5EES - chain A; structure by X-ray diffraction, 2.15 A resolution.

# Chain A
Molecule: 4-hydroxy-tetrahydrodipicolinate reductase
Source organism: Corynebacterium glutamicum (strain ATCC 13032 / DSM 20300 / JCM 1318 / LMG 3730 / NCIMB 10025)
Notes: EC 1.17.1.8
UniProtKB: P40110 (DAPB_CORGL); residues 2-248 here = UniProt positions 2-248
Amino-acid sequence (247 residues; numbered 2 to 248; the number before each row is that of its first residue):
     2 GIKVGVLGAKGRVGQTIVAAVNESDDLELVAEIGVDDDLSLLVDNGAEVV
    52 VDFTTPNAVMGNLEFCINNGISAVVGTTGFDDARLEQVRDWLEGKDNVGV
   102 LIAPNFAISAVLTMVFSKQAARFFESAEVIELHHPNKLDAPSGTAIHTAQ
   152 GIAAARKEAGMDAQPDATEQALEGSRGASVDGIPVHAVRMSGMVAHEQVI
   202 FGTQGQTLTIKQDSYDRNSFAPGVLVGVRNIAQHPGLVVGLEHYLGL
Small-molecule neighbours: NADP (NAP; NADP nicotinamide-adenine-dinucleotide phosphate): Gly-9, Lys-11, Gly-12, Arg-13, Val-14, Gly-15, Ile-34, Gly-35, Val-36, Phe-54, Thr-55, Thr-56, Pro-57, Ala-59, Asn-63, Gly-77, Thr-78, Thr-79, Ala-104, Pro-105, Asn-106, Phe-107, Phe-221
Curated features (UniProtKB/Swiss-Prot):
  - active site: His-134 (Proton donor/acceptor), Lys-138 (Proton donor)
  - binding site (NAD(+)): Gly-9 to Val-14, Gly-77 to Thr-79, Ala-104 to Phe-107
  - binding site ((S)-2,3,4,5-tetrahydrodipicolinate): His-135, Gly-144, Thr-145

# Overview
Chain A binds NADP. UniProt lists active-site residues His-134 and Lys-138, 13 NAD+-binding residues and 3
(S)-2,3,4,5-tetrahydrodipicolinate-binding residues.
Chain A is 4-hydroxy-tetrahydrodipicolinate reductase (Corynebacterium glutamicum (strain ATCC 13032 / DSM
20300 / JCM 1318 / LMG 3730 / NCIMB 10025)); the structure, Crystal structure of DapB in complex with NADP+
from Corynebacterium glutamicum, was determined by X-ray diffraction, deposited together with 5EER.
